6WTQ - chain A; structure by X-ray diffraction, 1.80 A resolution.

[Chain A]
Name: Tyrosine-protein kinase JAK2
Organism: Homo sapiens
Notes: EC 2.7.10.2
Reference sequence: O60674 (JAK2_HUMAN); residues 835-1132 here = UniProt positions 835-1132
Amino-acid sequence (309 residues; each row starts with the number of its first residue):
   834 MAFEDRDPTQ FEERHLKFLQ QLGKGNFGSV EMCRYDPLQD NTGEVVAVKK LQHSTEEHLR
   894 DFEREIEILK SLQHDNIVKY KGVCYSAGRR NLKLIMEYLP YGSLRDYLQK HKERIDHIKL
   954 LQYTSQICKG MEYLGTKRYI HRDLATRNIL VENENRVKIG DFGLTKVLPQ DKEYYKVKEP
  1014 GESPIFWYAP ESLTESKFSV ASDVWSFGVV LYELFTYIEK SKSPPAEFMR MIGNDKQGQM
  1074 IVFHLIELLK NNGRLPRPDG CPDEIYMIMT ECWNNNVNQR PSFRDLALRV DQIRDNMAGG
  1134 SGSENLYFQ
Disordered / not traced: 834-848, 857-861, 872-876, 919-924, 1012-1015, 1070, 1135-1142
Construct notes: initiating methionine (834); expression tag (1133-1142)
Modified / non-standard residues: Tyr-1007 (O-phosphotyrosine; PTR); Tyr-1008 (O-phosphotyrosine; PTR)
UniProt features mapped onto this chain:
  - active site: Asp-976 (Proton acceptor)
  - binding site (ATP): Leu-855 to Val-863, Lys-882
  - modified residue (Phosphotyrosine): Tyr-868, Tyr-966, Tyr-972, Tyr-1007, Tyr-1008
  - mutagenesis: Lys-882 (K882E: Loss of ability to up-regulate potassium voltage-gated channel activity of KCNA3)
Small-molecule neighbours: U8J (N-methyl-4-{[4-(1-propyl-1H-pyrazol-4-yl)-7H-pyrrolo[2,3-d]pyrimidin-2-yl]amino}benzamide): Leu-855, Gly-856, Val-863, Ala-880, Val-911, Met-929, Glu-930, Tyr-931, Leu-932, Pro-933, Tyr-934, Gly-935, Asp-939, Arg-980, Asn-981, Leu-983, Gly-993, Asp-994
From the paper describing this entry:
  - binding site for U8J: Leu-932

[In short]
Ligands of chain A: compound U8J. From UniProt: active-site residue Asp-976, 10 ATP-binding residues and one
mutagenesis site. The paper reports a binding site for U8J at Leu-932.
Chain A is Tyrosine-protein kinase JAK2 (Homo sapiens); the structure, Human JAK2 JH1 domain in complex with
PROTAC-intermediate linker handle 4, was determined by X-ray diffraction together with 6WTN, 6WTO and 6WTP
from the same study.
